4I4F - chain A; structure by X-ray diffraction, 1.75 A resolution.

== Chain A ==
Molecule: Focal adhesion kinase 1
From: Homo sapiens
Notes: EC 2.7.10.2; fragment: Kinase Domain:
UniProtKB: Q05397 (FAK1_HUMAN); residues 411-686 here = UniProt positions 411-686
Chain sequence (281 residues; each row starts with the number of its first residue):
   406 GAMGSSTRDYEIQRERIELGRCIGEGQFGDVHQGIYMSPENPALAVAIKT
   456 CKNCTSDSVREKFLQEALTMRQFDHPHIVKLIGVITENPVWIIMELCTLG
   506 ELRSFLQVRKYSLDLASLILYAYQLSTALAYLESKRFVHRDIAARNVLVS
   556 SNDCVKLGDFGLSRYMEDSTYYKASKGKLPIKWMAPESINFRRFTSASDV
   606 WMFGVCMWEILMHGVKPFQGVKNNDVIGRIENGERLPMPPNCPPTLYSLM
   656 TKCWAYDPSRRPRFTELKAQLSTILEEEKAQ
Unresolved in the structure: 406-414, 444-446, 569-582
Disulfides: Cys-456/Cys-459
Sequence notes: expression tag (406-410)
Ligand contacts: 1BR (N-(4-tert-butylbenzyl)-1,5-dimethyl-1,5-dihydropyrazolo[4,3-c][2,1]benzothiazin-8-amine 4,4-dioxide): Lys-454, Met-475, Ile-483, Val-484, Leu-486, Met-499, Leu-534, Leu-537, His-544, Arg-550, Asn-551, Val-552, Leu-562, Gly-563, Asp-564, Phe-565, Asp-604, Met-607, Phe-608, Cys-611, Phe-669
Swiss-Prot annotation at these positions:
  - active site: Asp-546 (Proton acceptor)
  - binding site (ATP): Ile-428 to Gly-434, Lys-454, Glu-500 to Cys-502
  - modified residue: Tyr-570 (Phosphotyrosine), Tyr-576 (Phosphotyrosine), Tyr-577 (Phosphotyrosine), Ser-580 (Phosphoserine)

== Overview ==
Ligands of chain A: compound 1BR. From UniProt: active-site residue Asp-546 and 11 ATP-binding residues.
Chain A is Focal adhesion kinase 1 (Homo sapiens); the structure, Structure of Focal Adhesion Kinase catalytic
domain in complex with an allosteric binding pyrazolobenzothiazine compound, was determined by X-ray
diffraction together with 4I4E from the same study.
